PDB entry 1P1Z | X-ray diffraction, 3.26 A resolution | chains A and D of the 4 polymer chains in the assembly

# Chain A
Molecule: H-2 class I histocompatibility antigen, K-B alpha chain
From: Mus musculus
Reference sequence: P01901 (HA1B_MOUSE); residues 1-274 here correspond to UniProt positions 22-295 (UniProt number = residue number + 21)
Amino-acid sequence (274 residues; each row starts with the number of its first residue):
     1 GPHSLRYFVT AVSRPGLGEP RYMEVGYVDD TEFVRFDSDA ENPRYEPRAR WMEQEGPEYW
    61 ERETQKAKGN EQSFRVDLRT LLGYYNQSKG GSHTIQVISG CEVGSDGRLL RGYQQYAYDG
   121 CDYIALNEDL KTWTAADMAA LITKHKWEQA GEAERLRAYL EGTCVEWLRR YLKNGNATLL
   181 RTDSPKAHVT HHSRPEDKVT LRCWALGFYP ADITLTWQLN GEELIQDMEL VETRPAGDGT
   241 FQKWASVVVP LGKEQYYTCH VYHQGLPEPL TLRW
Disordered / not traced: 1-2, 35-44, 104-110
Disulfide bonds: C101-C164, C203-C259
Curated features (UniProtKB/Swiss-Prot):
  - glycosylation (N-linked (GlcNAc...) asparagine): N86, N176

# Chain D
Molecule: LY49-C antigen
From: Mus musculus
Reference sequence: Q64329 (KLRA3_MOUSE); residues 142-261 here correspond to UniProt positions 143-262 (UniProt number = residue number + 1)
Amino-acid sequence (120 residues; row label = number of the first residue in the row):
   142 GVVYWFCYST KCYYFIMNKT TWSGCKANCQ HYSVPILKIE DEDELKFLQR HVIPENYWIG
   202 LSYDKKKKEW AWIDNGPSKL DMKIRKMNFK SRGCVFLSKA RIEDIDCNIP YYCICGKKLD
Disordered / not traced: 142-143
Disulfide bonds: C148-C153, C166-C254, C170-C256, C235-C248
Differences from the reference sequence: conflict V144 (Lys145 in Q64329)
Curated features (UniProtKB/Swiss-Prot):
  - region: W146 to S150 (Involved in dimerization), N159 to T161 (Implicated in MHC class I binding), I194, P195 (Implicated in MHC class I binding), K206, K207 (Implicated in MHC class I binding), M223 to S232 (Implicated in MHC class I binding), S239 to E244 (Implicated in MHC class I binding)
  - glycosylation: N159 (N-linked (GlcNAc...) asparagine)

# Interface between chain A and chain D
Pairs across the interface (34):
  S4(A) - F230(D)
  R6(A) - F230(D)
  D29(A) - F230(D)
  D29(A) - K231(D)
  D30(A) - F230(D)
  D30(A) - K231(D)  salt bridge
  I98(A) - R242(D)
  E102(A) - N229(D)
  E102(A) - F230(D)
  R111(A) - R226(D)  hydrogen bond (side chain-backbone)
  R111(A) - K227(D)
  R111(A) - M228(D)
  R111(A) - E244(D)  salt bridge
  Y113(A) - E244(D)
  Q115(A) - R242(D)  hydrogen bond
  Q115(A) - E244(D)  hydrogen bond
  D122(A) - S239(D)  hydrogen bond
  D122(A) - A241(D)
  D122(A) - R242(D)  salt bridge
  A125(A) - A241(D)
  E128(A) - M223(D)
  E128(A) - I225(D)
  E128(A) - R226(D)  salt bridge
  T134(A) - A241(D)
  A136(A) - K240(D)
  P210(A) - K231(D)
  D212(A) - K231(D)
  D212(A) - S232(D)
  D212(A) - R233(D)  hydrogen bond (side chain-backbone)
  T214(A) - K206(D)
  I225(A) - S164(D)
  L230(A) - N249(D)
  T233(A) - D247(D)
  Y262(A) - K206(D)
Also at the interface, not in a pair above, chain A (30 interface residues in all): C121, Y123, L126, N127, A135, Y209, A211, E223, E232
Also at the interface, not in a pair above, chain D (22 interface residues in all): P195, K207, I250

# Overview
30 residues of chain A face 22 of chain D across their interface, with 5 hydrogen bonds and 4 salt bridges.
Polar pairs include D30(A)-K231(D), R111(A)-E244(D) and D122(A)-R242(D).
Here chain A is H-2 class I histocompatibility antigen, K-B alpha chain and chain D is LY49-C antigen, both
from Mus musculus. Entry 1P1Z (X-RAY CRYSTAL STRUCTURE OF THE LECTIN-LIKE NATURAL KILLER CELL RECEPTOR LY-49C
BOUND TO ITS MHC CLASS ...) was determined by X-ray diffraction, deposited together with 1P4L.
